PDB entry 1JKP | X-ray diffraction, 2.80 A resolution | chains B and C of the 3 polymer chains in the assembly

Chain B:
Molecule: 14-nt DNA strand
Sequence (14 nucleotides; each row starts with the number of its first residue):
    16 ATCTTCTCAAAAAC

Chain C:
Name: DNA-invertase hin
Notes: fragment: residues 139 to 190
UniProt: P03013 (HIN_SALTY); residues 139-190 here = UniProt positions 139-190
Chain sequence (52 residues; numbered 139 to 190; the number before each row is that of its first residue):
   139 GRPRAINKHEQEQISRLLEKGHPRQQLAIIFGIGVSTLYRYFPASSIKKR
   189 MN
Unresolved in the structure: 186-190
Swiss-Prot annotation at these positions:
  - DNA-binding region: Arg162 to Pro181 (H-T-H motif)

Chain B / chain C interface:
Residue-residue contacts (16):
  DC18(B) - Gln163(C)  hydrogen bond to the phosphate
  DC18(B) - Tyr177(C)  sugar contact
  DT19(B) - Arg162(C)  salt bridge to the phosphate
  DT19(B) - Tyr177(C)  hydrogen bond to the phosphate
  DT19(B) - Ala182(C)  phosphate contact
  DT20(B) - Tyr177(C)  base contact
  DT20(B) - Pro181(C)  phosphate contact
  DT20(B) - Ala182(C)  hydrogen bond to the phosphate
  DT20(B) - Ser183(C)  hydrogen bond to the phosphate
  DC21(B) - Ser174(C)  base contact
  DT22(B) - Arg178(C)  hydrogen bond to the base
  DA26(B) - Arg140(C)  hydrogen bond to the base
  DA27(B) - Arg140(C)  sugar contact
  DA27(B) - Pro141(C)  phosphate contact
  DA28(B) - Gly139(C)  sugar contact
  DA28(B) - Pro141(C)  sugar contact

Overview:
Chain B and chain C form an interface of 8 and 11 residues respectively; the contacts include 6 hydrogen bonds
and 1 salt bridge. Polar pairs include DT22(B)-Arg178(C), DA26(B)-Arg140(C) and DC18(B)-Gln163(C).
Here chain B is a 14-nt DNA strand and chain C is DNA-invertase hin. Entry 1JKP (Testing the Water-Mediated
HIN Recombinase DNA Recognition by Systematic Mutations) was determined by X-ray diffraction (same publication
as 1IJW, 1JJ6, 1JJ8, 1JKO, 1JKQ and 1JKR).
